PDB entry 5A1W | electron microscopy, 18.00 A resolution (very low resolution: no residue pairs are listed; an interface is given only as per-side residue counts) | chains D and G of the 8 polymer chains in the assembly

Chain D:
Name: Coatomer subunit beta'
Organism: Mus musculus
Reference sequence: O55029 (COPB2_MOUSE); residue numbers follow UniProt; this construct covers 1-905
Chain sequence (905 residues; numbered 1 to 905; the number before each row is that of its first residue):
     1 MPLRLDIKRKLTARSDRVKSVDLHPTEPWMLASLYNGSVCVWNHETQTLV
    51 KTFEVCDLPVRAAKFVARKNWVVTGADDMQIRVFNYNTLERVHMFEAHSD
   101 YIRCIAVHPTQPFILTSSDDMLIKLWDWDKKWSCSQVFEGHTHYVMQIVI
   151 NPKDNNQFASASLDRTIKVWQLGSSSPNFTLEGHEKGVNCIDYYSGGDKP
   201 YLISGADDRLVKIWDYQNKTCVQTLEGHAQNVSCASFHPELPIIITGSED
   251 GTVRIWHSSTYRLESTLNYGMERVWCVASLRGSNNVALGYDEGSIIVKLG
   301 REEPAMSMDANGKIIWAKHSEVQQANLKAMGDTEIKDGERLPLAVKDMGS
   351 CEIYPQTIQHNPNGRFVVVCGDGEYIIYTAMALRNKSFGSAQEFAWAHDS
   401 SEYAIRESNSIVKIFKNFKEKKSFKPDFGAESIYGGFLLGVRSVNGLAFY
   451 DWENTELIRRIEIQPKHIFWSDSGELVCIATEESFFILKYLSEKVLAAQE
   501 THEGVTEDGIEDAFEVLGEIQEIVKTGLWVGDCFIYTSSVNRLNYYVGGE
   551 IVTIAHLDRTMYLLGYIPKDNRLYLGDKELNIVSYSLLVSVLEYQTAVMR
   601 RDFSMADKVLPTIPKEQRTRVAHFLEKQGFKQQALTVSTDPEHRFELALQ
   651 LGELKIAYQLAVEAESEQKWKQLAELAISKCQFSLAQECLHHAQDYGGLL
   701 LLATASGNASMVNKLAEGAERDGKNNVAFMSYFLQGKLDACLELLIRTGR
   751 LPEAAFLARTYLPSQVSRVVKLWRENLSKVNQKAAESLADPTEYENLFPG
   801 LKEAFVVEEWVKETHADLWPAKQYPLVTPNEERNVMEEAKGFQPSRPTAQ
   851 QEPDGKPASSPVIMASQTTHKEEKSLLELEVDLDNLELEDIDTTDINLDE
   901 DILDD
Disordered / not traced: 804-905
Curated features (UniProtKB/Swiss-Prot):
  - modified residue: Lys627 (N6-acetyllysine), Ser859 (Phosphoserine)

Chain G:
Name: Coatomer subunit beta
Organism: Mus musculus
Reference sequence: Q9JIF7 (COPB_MOUSE); the author numbering skips numbers that UniProt does not, so the offset changes along the chain: 1-723 = UniProt 1-723; 739-968 = UniProt 724-953
Chain sequence (968 residues; row label = number of the first residue in the row; note: 15 numbers in that range are skipped by the numbering (no residue carries them; nothing is unmodelled there); numbers below 1 keep their minus sign (Met-14 is residue -14)):
   -14 MHHHHHHENLYFQGHMTAAENVCYTLINVPMDSEPPSEISLKNDLEKGDV
    36 KSKTEALKKVIIMILNGEKLPGLLMTIIRFVLPLQDHTIKKLLLVFWEIV
    86 PKTTPDGRLLHEMILVCDAYRKDLQHPNEFIRGSTLRFLCKLKEAELLEP
   136 LMPAIRACLEHRHSYVRRNAVLAIYTIYRNFEHLIPDAPELIHDFLVNEK
   186 DASCKRNAFMMLIHADQDRALDYLSTCIDQVQTFGDILQLVIVELIYKVC
   236 HANPSERARFIRCIYNLLQSSSPAVKYEAAGTLVTLSSAPTAIKAAAQCY
   286 IDLIIKESDNNVKLIVLDRLVELKEHPAHERVLQDLVMDILRVLSTPDLE
   336 VRKKTLQLALDLVSSRNVEELVIVLKKEVIKTNNVSEHEDTDKYRQLLVR
   386 TLHSCSVRFPDMAANVIPVLMEFLSDSNEAAAADVLEFVREAIQRFDNLR
   436 MLIVEKMLEVFHAIKSVKIYRGALWILGEYCSTKEDIQSVMTEVRRSLGE
   486 IPIVESEIKKEAGELKPEEEITVGPVQKLVTEMGTYATQSALSSSRPTKK
   536 EEDRPPLRGFLLDGDFFVAASLATTLTKIALRYVALVQEKKKQNSFVAEA
   586 MLLMATILHLGKSSLPKKPITDDDVDRISLCLKVLSECSPLMNDIFNKEC
   636 RQSLSQMLSAKLEEEKLSQKKESEKRNVTVQPDDPISFMQLTAKNEMNCK
   686 EDQFQLSLLAAMGNTQRKEAADPLASKLNKVTQLTGFS
   739 DPVYAEAYVHVNQYDIVLDVLVVNQTSDTLQNCTLELATLGDLKLVEKPS
   789 PLTLAPHDFANIKANVKVASTENGIIFGNIVYDVSGAASDRNCVVLSDIH
   839 IDIMDYIQPATCTDAEFRQMWAEFEWENKVTVNTNMTDLNDYLQHILKST
   889 NMKCLTPEKALSGYCGFMAANLYARSIFGEDALANVSIEKPVHQGPDAAV
   939 TGHIRIRAKSQGMALSLGDKINLSQKKTSL
Disordered / not traced: -14 to 15, 599-723
Sequence notes: expression tag (-14 to 0)
Curated features (UniProtKB/Swiss-Prot):
  - modified residue: Thr2 (N-acetylthreonine), Lys494 (N6-acetyllysine)

Chain D / chain G interface:
At this resolution (18 A) residue pairs are not listed: 6 residues of chain D and 4 of chain G lie at the interface.

In short:
Chain D and chain G form an interface of 6 and 4 residues respectively.
Here chain D is Coatomer subunit beta' and chain G is Coatomer subunit beta, both from Mus musculus. Entry
5A1W (The structure of the COPI coat linkage II) was determined by electron microscopy together with 5A1U and
5A1X from the same study.
